PDB entry 5J0N | electron microscopy, 11.00 A resolution (very low resolution: no residue pairs are listed; an interface is given only as per-side residue counts) | chains B and H of the 15 polymer chains in the assembly

[Chain B]
Molecule: attB(-21) to attP(+117)
Sequence (139 nucleotides; each row starts with the number of its first residue; numbers below 1 keep their minus sign (DC-21 is residue -21)):
   -21 CCGTTTCGCT CAAGTTAGTA TATTAAAGCT GAACGAGAAA CGTAAAATGA TATAAATATC
    39 AATATATTAA ATTAGATTTT GCATAAAAAA CAGACTACAT AATACTGTAA AACACAACAT
    99 ATGCAGTCAC TATGCCGAC

[Chain H]
Protein: Integrase
Organism: Enterobacteria phage lambda
Notes: EC 2.7.7.-, 3.1.-.-
Reference sequence: P03700 (VINT_LAMBD); residues 1-356 here = UniProt positions 1-356
Amino-acid sequence (356 residues; numbered 1 to 356; the number before each row is that of its first residue):
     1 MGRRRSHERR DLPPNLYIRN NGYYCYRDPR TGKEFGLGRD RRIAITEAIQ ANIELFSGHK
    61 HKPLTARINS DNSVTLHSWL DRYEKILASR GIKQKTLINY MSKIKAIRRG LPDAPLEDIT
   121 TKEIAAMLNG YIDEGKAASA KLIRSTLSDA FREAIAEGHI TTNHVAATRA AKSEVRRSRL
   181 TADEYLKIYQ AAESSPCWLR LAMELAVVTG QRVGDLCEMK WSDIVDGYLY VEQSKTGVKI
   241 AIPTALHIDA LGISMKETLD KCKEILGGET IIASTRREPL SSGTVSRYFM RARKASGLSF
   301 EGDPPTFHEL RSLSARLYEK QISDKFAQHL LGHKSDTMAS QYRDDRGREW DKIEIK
UniProt features mapped onto this chain:
  - active site: Arg212, Lys235, His308, Arg311, His333, Tyr342 (O-(3'-phospho-DNA)-tyrosine intermediate)
From the paper describing this entry:
  - catalytic residues: Tyr342 (citing earlier work)

[Interface between chain B and chain H]
At this resolution (11 A) residue pairs are not listed: 18 residues of chain B and 33 of chain H lie at the interface.

[In short]
18 residues of chain B and 33 residues of chain H are in contact. UniProt lists 6 active-site residues on
chain H. From the paper: the catalytic residue Tyr342(H).
Here chain B is attB(-21) to attP(+117) and chain H is Integrase (Enterobacteria phage lambda). Entry 5J0N
(Lambda excision HJ intermediate) was determined by electron microscopy.
